Entry 8DV6 (X-ray diffraction, 3.38 A resolution); this record covers chains C and L of the 6 polymer chains in the assembly.

[Chain C]
Molecule: mAb Fab Heavy Chain
From: Homo sapiens
Notes: antibody fragment or engineered binder
Chain sequence (240 residues; numbered 1 to 240; the number before each row is that of its first residue):
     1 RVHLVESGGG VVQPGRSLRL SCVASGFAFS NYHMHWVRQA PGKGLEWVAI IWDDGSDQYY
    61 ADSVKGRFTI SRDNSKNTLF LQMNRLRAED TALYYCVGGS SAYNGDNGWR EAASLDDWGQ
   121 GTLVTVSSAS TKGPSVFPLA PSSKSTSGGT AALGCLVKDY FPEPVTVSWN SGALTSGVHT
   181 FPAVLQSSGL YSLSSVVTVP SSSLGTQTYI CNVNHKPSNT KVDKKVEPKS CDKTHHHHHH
Unresolved in the structure: 232-240
Disulfides: C22-C96, C155-C211

[Chain L]
Molecule: mAb Fab Light Chain
From: Homo sapiens
Notes: antibody fragment or engineered binder
Chain sequence (216 residues; each row starts with the number of its first residue):
     1 QSALTQPASV SGSPGQSITI FCSGSSNDVG GYNYVSWYQQ YPGKVPKLLI YDVNSRPSGV
    61 SNRFSGSKSG NTASLTISGL QAEDEADYYC SSYTSRRTWV FGGGTIVTVL GQPKANPTVT
   121 LFPPSSEELQ ANKATLVCLI SDFYPGAVTV AWKADGSPVK AGVETTKPSK QSNNKYAASS
   181 YLSLTPEQWK SHRSYSCQVT HEGSTVEKTV APTECS
Unresolved in the structure: 1, 214-216
Disulfides: C22-C90, C138-C197

[How chain C and chain L interact]
Residue-residue contacts - 65 pairs, chain C then chain L:
  H35(C) - W99(L)
  V37(C) - F101(L)  hydrophobic
  Q39(C) - Q40(L)  hydrogen bond
  Q39(C) - Y89(L)  hydrogen bond
  K43(C) - Y89(L)
  G44(C) - Y89(L)
  L45(C) - Y89(L)  hydrophobic
  L45(C) - F101(L)
  W47(C) - T98(L)
  W47(C) - W99(L)
  W47(C) - F101(L)  hydrophobic
  I50(C) - R97(L)
  W52(C) - R97(L)
  D57(C) - R97(L)  salt bridge
  Y59(C) - R97(L)  hydrogen bond
  Y60(C) - T98(L)
  D62(C) - R96(L)  salt bridge
  Y95(C) - Q40(L)
  R110(C) - D52(L)  salt bridge
  E111(C) - Y93(L)  hydrogen bond
  E111(C) - R97(L)  salt bridge
  A112(C) - Y34(L)  hydrophobic
  A112(C) - Y93(L)  hydrophobic
  A112(C) - W99(L)  hydrophobic
  S114(C) - W99(L)
  L115(C) - Y38(L)
  L115(C) - L48(L)
  L115(C) - W99(L)  hydrophobic
  D116(C) - L48(L)
  W118(C) - Y38(L)  hydrophobic
  W118(C) - V45(L)  hydrophobic
  W118(C) - P46(L)  hydrophobic
  G119(C) - V45(L)
  Q120(C) - V45(L)
  F137(C) - S125(L)
  F137(C) - E128(L)
  P138(C) - S125(L)  hydrogen bond (backbone-side chain)
  P138(C) - E127(L)
  A140(C) - F122(L)
  A152(C) - F122(L)
  L153(C) - F122(L)  hydrophobic
  L156(C) - E128(L)
  L156(C) - Y181(L)  hydrophobic
  K158(C) - E128(L)  salt bridge
  K158(C) - K133(L)
  D159(C) - K133(L)  salt bridge
  H179(C) - S141(L)
  H179(C) - Q171(L)  hydrogen bond
  H179(C) - A177(L)
  F181(C) - L139(L)  hydrophobic
  F181(C) - I140(L)
  F181(C) - A177(L)  hydrophobic
  F181(C) - A178(L)
  F181(C) - S179(L)
  P182(C) - S169(L)
  P182(C) - S179(L)
  A183(C) - T166(L)
  V184(C) - T166(L)
  V184(C) - Y181(L)  hydrophobic
  Q186(C) - E164(L)
  S187(C) - E164(L)  hydrogen bond (backbone-side chain)
  L193(C) - Y181(L)
  S194(C) - V137(L)
  S194(C) - Y181(L)  hydrogen bond
  V196(C) - L139(L)  hydrophobic
Also at the interface, not in a pair above, chain C (45 interface residues in all): A113, L139, P141, S192
Also at the interface, not in a pair above, chain L (37 interface residues in all): Y51, G102, G103, T120, A131, T135

[In short]
Chain C and chain L form an interface of 45 and 37 residues respectively, with 8 hydrogen bonds and 6 salt
bridges. Polar contacts include D57(C)-R97(L), D62(C)-R96(L) and R110(C)-D52(L).
Here chain C is mAb Fab Heavy Chain and chain L is mAb Fab Light Chain, both from Homo sapiens. Entry 8DV6
(Zika virus envelope protein structure in complex with a potent Human mAb) was determined by X-ray diffraction
(same publication as 7YAR).
